5UFP - chains A and B; structure by X-ray diffraction, 1.90 A resolution.

== Chain A ==
Name: Endothelial PAS domain-containing protein 1
Organism: Homo sapiens
UniProt: Q99814 (EPAS1_HUMAN); residue numbers follow UniProt; this construct covers 239-348
Chain sequence (115 residues; numbered 234 to 348; the number before each row is that of its first residue):
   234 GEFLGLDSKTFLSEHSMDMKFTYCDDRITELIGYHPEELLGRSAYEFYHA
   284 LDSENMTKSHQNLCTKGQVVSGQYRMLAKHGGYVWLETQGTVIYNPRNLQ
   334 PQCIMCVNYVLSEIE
Disordered / not traced: 234-238, 330-333, 347-348
Sequence notes: expression tag (234-238); engineered mutation Glu247 (Arg in Q99814)
Residues lining bound ligands: 86D (3-({(1S)-7-[(difluoromethyl)sulfonyl]-2,2-difluoro-1-hydroxy-2,3-dihydro-1H-inden-4-yl}oxy)-5-fluorobenzonitrile): Phe244, Ser246, His248, Ser249, Met252, Phe254, Ala277, Phe280, Tyr281, Met289, Ser292, His293, Leu296, Val302, Ser304, Tyr307, Arg308, Met309, Leu319, Thr321, Gly323, Ile337, Cys339, Asn341
From the paper describing this entry:
  - mutagenesis - S304M: decreased signaling in response to PT2399

== Chain B ==
Name: Aryl hydrocarbon receptor nuclear translocator
Organism: Homo sapiens
UniProt: P27540 (ARNT_HUMAN), isoform P27540-3; residues 356-467 here correspond to UniProt positions 342-453 (UniProt number = residue number - 14)
Chain sequence (117 residues; each row starts with the number of its first residue):
   351 GEFLGNVCQPTRFISRHNIEGIFTFVDHRCVATVGYQPQELLGKNIVEFC
   401 HPEDQQLLRDSFQQVVKLKGQVLSVMFRFRSKNQEWLWMRTSSFTFQNPY
   451 SDEIEYIICTNTNVKNS
Disordered / not traced: 351-357
Sequence notes: expression tag (351-355); engineered mutation Arg362 (Glu348 in P27540)

== Chain A / chain B interface ==
Pairs across the interface (14):
  Lys253(A) - Glu370(B)  salt bridge
  Arg275(A) - Arg409(B)
  Ser276(A) - Glu398(B)
  Tyr278(A) - Glu398(B)
  Glu279(A) - Gln405(B)  hydrogen bond (backbone-side chain)
  Glu279(A) - Arg409(B)  salt bridge
  Ala283(A) - Arg430(B)
  Ala283(A) - Gln434(B)
  Ala283(A) - Trp436(B)  hydrophobic
  Glu287(A) - Tyr386(B)
  Glu287(A) - Lys432(B)  salt bridge
  Glu287(A) - Gln434(B)  hydrogen bond (backbone-side chain)
  Leu310(A) - Pro402(B)  hydrophobic
  Tyr316(A) - Pro402(B)
Also at the interface, not in a pair above, chain A (12 interface residues in all): Leu284, Asp285, Ser286
Also at the interface, not in a pair above, chain B (11 interface residues in all): Val397

== Summary ==
12 residues of chain A face 11 of chain B across their interface; the contacts include 2 hydrogen bonds and 3
salt bridges. Among the polar pairs are Lys253(A)-Glu370(B), Glu279(A)-Arg409(B) and Glu287(A)-Lys432(B).
Ligands of chain A: compound 86D. The paper reports that S304M of chain A reduces signaling in response to
PT2399.
Chain A is Endothelial PAS domain-containing protein 1 and chain B is Aryl hydrocarbon receptor nuclear
translocator, both from Homo sapiens; the structure, Crystal structure of PT2399 bound to HIF2a-B*:ARNT-B*
complex, was determined by X-ray diffraction.
